5GTC - chains G and I of the 11 polymer chains in the assembly; structure by X-ray diffraction, 2.70 A resolution.

# Chain G
Protein: Histone H2A type 1-B/E
Organism: Homo sapiens
UniProtKB: P04908 (H2A1B_HUMAN); residues 0-129 here correspond to UniProt positions 1-130 (UniProt number = residue number + 1)
Sequence (133 residues; row label = number of the first residue in the row; numbers below 1 keep their minus sign (Gly-3 is residue -3)):
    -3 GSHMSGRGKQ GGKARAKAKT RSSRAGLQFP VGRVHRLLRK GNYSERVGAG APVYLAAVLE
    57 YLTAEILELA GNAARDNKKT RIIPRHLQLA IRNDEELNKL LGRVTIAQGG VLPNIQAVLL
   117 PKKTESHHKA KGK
Unresolved in the structure: -3 to 11, 119-129
Construct notes: expression tag (-3 to -1)
Curated features (UniProtKB/Swiss-Prot):
  - modified residue: Ser1 (N-acetylserine), Arg3 (Citrulline), Lys5 (N6-(2-hydroxyisobutyryl)lysine), Lys9 (N6-(2-hydroxyisobutyryl)lysine), Lys13 (N6-(beta-hydroxybutyryl)lysine), Lys36 (N6-(2-hydroxyisobutyryl)lysine), Lys74 (N6-(2-hydroxyisobutyryl)lysine), Lys75 (N6-(2-hydroxyisobutyryl)lysine), Lys95 (N6-(2-hydroxyisobutyryl)lysine), Gln104 (N5-methylglutamine), Lys118 (N6-(2-hydroxyisobutyryl)lysine), Lys119 (N6-crotonyllysine), Thr120 (Phosphothreonine), Lys125 (N6-crotonyllysine)
  - cross-link (Glycyl lysine isopeptide (Lys-Gly)): Lys13 (interchain with G-Cter in ubiquitin), Lys15 (interchain with G-Cter in ubiquitin), Lys119 (interchain with G-Cter in ubiquitin)

# Chain I
Molecule: 146-nt DNA strand
Organism: Homo sapiens
Sequence (146 nucleotides; row label = number of the first residue in the row):
     1 ATCAATATCC ACCTGCAGAT TCTACCAAAA GTGTATTTGG AAACTGCTCC ATCAAAAGGC
    61 ATGTTCAGCT GAATTCAGCT GAACATGCCT TTTGATGGAG CAGTTTCCAA ATACACTTTT
   121 GGTAGAATCT GCAGGTGGAT ATTGAT
Metal / ion sites: Mn2+ site 1 near DG121 (its only coordinating residue here); Mn2+ site 2 near DA133 (its only coordinating residue here)

# Chain G / chain I interface
Residue-residue contacts (14):
  Arg29(G) with DG121(I), hydrogen bond to the phosphate; DG122(I), salt bridge to the phosphate
  Arg42(G) with DA111(I), hydrogen bond to the sugar; DT112(I), phosphate contact
  Val43(G) with DA111(I), sugar contact; DT112(I), hydrogen bond to the phosphate
  Gly44(G) with DA111(I), phosphate contact
  Ala45(G) with DA111(I), hydrogen bond to the phosphate
  Lys75(G) with DG131(I), phosphate contact; DC132(I), salt bridge to the phosphate
  Thr76(G) with DT130(I), sugar contact; DG131(I), hydrogen bond to the phosphate
  Arg77(G) with DT130(I), hydrogen bond to the sugar; DG131(I), hydrogen bond to the phosphate
Also at the interface, not in a pair above, chain G (11 interface residues in all): Ala14, Thr16, Lys74
Also at the interface, not in a pair above, chain I (9 interface residues in all): DT119, DT120

# In short
11 residues of chain G face 9 of chain I across their interface; the contacts include 7 hydrogen bonds and 2
salt bridges. Among the polar pairs are Arg42(G)-DA111(I), Arg77(G)-DT130(I) and Arg29(G)-DG121(I).
Chain G is Histone H2A type 1-B/E and chain I is a 146-nt DNA strand, both from Homo sapiens; the structure,
Crystal structure of complex between DMAP-SH conjugated with a Kaposi's sarcoma herpesvirus LANA peptide
(5-15) and ..., was determined by X-ray diffraction.
